9K42 - chains C and I of the 10 polymer chains in the assembly; structure by electron microscopy, 3.14 A resolution.

[Chain C]
Molecule: Histone H2A.6
Organism: Arabidopsis thaliana
Reference sequence: Q9LD28 (H2A6_ARATH); residues 0-129 here correspond to UniProt positions 1-130 (UniProt number = residue number + 1)
Chain sequence (130 residues; row label = number of the first residue in the row; numbering starts at 0):
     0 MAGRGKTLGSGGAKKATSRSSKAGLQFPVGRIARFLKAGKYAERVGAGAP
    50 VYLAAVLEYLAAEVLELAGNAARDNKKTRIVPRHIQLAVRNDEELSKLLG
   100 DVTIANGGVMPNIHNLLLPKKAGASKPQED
Not modelled in the structure: 0-14, 119-129
From the paper describing this entry:
  - contacts within the chain: Asn90-Met109

[Chain I]
Molecule: Widom 601 DNA
Sequence (147 nucleotides; each row starts with the number of its first residue; numbers below 1 keep their minus sign (DC-73 is residue -73)):
   -73 CTGGAGAATCCCGGTGCCGAGGCCGCTCAATTGGTCGTAGACAGCTCTAG
   -23 CACCGCTTAAACGCACGTACGCGCTGTCCCCCGCGTTTTAACCGCCAAGG
    27 GGATTACTCCCTAGTCTCCAGGCACGTGTCAGATATATACATCCTGT
Not modelled in the structure: -73, 73

[How chain C and chain I interact]
Residue-residue contacts (14; chain C residue first):
  Ala15(C) - DT-43(I)  phosphate contact
  Ala15(C) - DT-42(I)  phosphate contact
  Thr16(C) - DT-43(I)  phosphate contact
  Thr16(C) - DT-42(I)  hydrogen bond to the phosphate
  Ser17(C) - DT-43(I)  phosphate contact
  Arg18(C) - DT-43(I)  salt bridge to the phosphate
  Gly29(C) - DA-44(I)  phosphate contact
  Arg30(C) - DA-44(I)  salt bridge to the phosphate
  Arg33(C) - DA-45(I)  sugar contact
  Arg33(C) - DA-44(I)  salt bridge to the phosphate
  Arg43(C) - DG-37(I)  base contact
  Arg43(C) - DT-36(I)  sugar contact
  Arg43(C) - DA-35(I)  sugar contact
  Arg78(C) - DA-54(I)  sugar contact

[Overview]
Chain C and chain I form an interface of 9 and 8 residues respectively; the contacts include 1 hydrogen bond
and 3 salt bridges. Polar contacts include Thr16(C)-DT-42(I), Arg18(C)-DT-43(I) and Arg30(C)-DA-44(I). From
the paper: contacts within the chain involving Asn90(C) and Met109(C).
Chain C is Histone H2A.6 (Arabidopsis thaliana) and chain I is Widom 601 DNA; the structure, Cryo-EM structure
of Arabidopsis thaliana H2A-nucleosome with 147bp Widom 601 DNA (C2 symmetry), was determined by electron
microscopy (same publication as 9K40 and 9K41).
